5WO0 - chains T and A of the 4 polymer chains in the assembly; structure by X-ray diffraction, 1.60 A resolution.

Chain T:
Molecule: 16-nt DNA strand
Sequence (16 nucleotides; row label = number of the first residue in the row):
     1 CCGACAGCGCATCAGC

Chain A:
Molecule: DNA polymerase beta
Source organism: Homo sapiens
Notes: EC 2.7.7.7, 4.2.99.-
UniProtKB: P06746 (DPOLB_HUMAN); residues 1-335 here = UniProt positions 1-335
Amino-acid sequence (335 residues; each row starts with the number of its first residue):
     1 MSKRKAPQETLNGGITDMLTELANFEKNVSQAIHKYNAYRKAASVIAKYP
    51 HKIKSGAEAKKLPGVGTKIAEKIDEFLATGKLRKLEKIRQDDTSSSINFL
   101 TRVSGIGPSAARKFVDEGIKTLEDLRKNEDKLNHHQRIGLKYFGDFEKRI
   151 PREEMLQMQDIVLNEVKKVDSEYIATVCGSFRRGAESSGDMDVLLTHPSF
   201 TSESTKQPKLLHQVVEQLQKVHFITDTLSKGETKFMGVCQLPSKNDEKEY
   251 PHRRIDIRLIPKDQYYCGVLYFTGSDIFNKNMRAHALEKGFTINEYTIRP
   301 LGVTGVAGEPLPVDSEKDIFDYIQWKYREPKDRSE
Unresolved in the structure: 1-9
Bound ions: Na+ site 1: Lys60, Leu62, Val65 (shared with 1 residue of chain D); Na+ site 2: Thr101, Val103, Ile106 (shared with 1 residue of chain P); Ca2+ site 1: Asp190, Asp192, Asp256 (together with 5-FodUTP) (shared with 1 residue of chain P); Ca2+ site 2: Asp190, Asp192 (together with 5-FodUTP)
Ligand contacts: 5-FodUTP (B7A; 2'-deoxy-5-formyluridine 5'-(tetrahydrogen triphosphate)): Arg149, Gly179, Ser180, Arg183, Ser188, Gly189, Asp190, Asp192, Tyr271, Phe272, Thr273, Gly274, Ser275, Asp276, Asn279
Swiss-Prot annotation at these positions:
  - region: Arg183 to Asp192 (DNA-binding)
  - active site: Lys72 (Nucleophile)
  - binding site (K(+)): Lys60, Leu62, Val65, Thr101, Val103, Ile106
  - binding site (Na(+)): Lys60, Leu62, Val65, Thr101, Val103, Ile106
  - binding site (dATP): Arg149, Ser180, Arg183, Gly189, Asp190
  - binding site (dCTP): Arg149, Ser180, Arg183, Gly189, Asp190
  - binding site (dGTP): Arg149, Ser180, Arg183, Gly189, Asp190, Asp192
  - binding site (dTTP): Arg149, Ser180, Arg183, Gly189, Asp190
  - binding site (Mg(2+)): Asp190, Asp192, Asp256
  - modified residue: Lys72 (N6-acetyllysine), Arg83 (Omega-N-methylarginine), Arg152 (Omega-N-methylarginine)
  - cross-link (Glycyl lysine isopeptide (Lys-Gly)): Lys41 (interchain with G-Cter in ubiquitin), Lys61 (interchain with G-Cter in ubiquitin), Lys81 (interchain with G-Cter in ubiquitin)
  - natural variant: Leu22 (L22P: Found in a gastric cancer sample; uncertain significance), Tyr39 (Y39C: Found in a gastric cancer sample; uncertain significance), Gly118 (G118V: Decreased DNA-directed DNA polymerase activity), Arg137 (R137Q: Decreased function in base-excision repair), Arg149 (R149I: Decreased DNA-directed DNA polymerase activity), Asp160 (D160N: Found in a gastric cancer sample; uncertain significance), Cys239 (C239R: Found in a gastric cancer sample; uncertain significance), Lys289 (K289M: Found in a colon cancer sample; uncertain significance), Asn294 (N294D: Found in a gastric cancer sample; uncertain significance), Glu295 (E295K: Found in a gastric cancer sample; uncertain significance)
  - mutagenesis: Phe25 (F25W: No effect on 5'-dRP lyase activity. Decreased ssDNA binding), His34 (H34G: Decreased 5'-dRP lyase activity. Decreased ssDNA binding), Lys35 (K35A: Decreased 5'-dRP lyase activity. Decreased ssDNA binding. Loss of 5'-dRP lyase activity; when associated with A-68 and A-72. Decreased ssDNA binding; when associated with A-68 and A-72 ...), Tyr39 (Y39F: No effect on 5'-dRP lyase activity; Y39Q: Abolishes DNA polymerase and 5'-dRP lyase activity), Lys41 (K41R: Abolishes ubiquitination; when associated with R-61 and R-81), Lys60 (K60A: Decreased 5'-dRP lyase activity. Decreased ssDNA binding), Lys61 (K61R: Abolishes ubiquitination; when associated with R-41 and R-81), Lys68 (K68A: No effect on 5'-dRP lyase activity. Decreased ssDNA binding. Loss of 5'-dRP lyase activity; when associated with A-35 and A-72. Decreased ssDNA binding; when associated with A-35 and A-72 ...), Glu71 (E71Q: No effect on 5'-dRP lyase activity. No effect on structure shown by circular dichroism. No effect on ssDNA binding), Lys72 (K72A: Severely reduced 5'-dRP lyase activity. Does not affect ssDNA binding. Loss of 5'-dRP lyase activity; when associated with A-35 and A-68. Decreased ssDNA binding ...), Glu75 (E75A: Slightly decreased 5'-dRP lyase activity. Decreased ssDNA binding. No effect on structure shown by circular dichroism), Lys81 (K81R: Abolishes ubiquitination; when associated with R-41 and R-61), 5 further mutagenesis entries in UniProt

How chain T and chain A interact:
Residue-residue contacts - 26 pairs, chain T then chain A:
  DC5(T) with His34(A), stacking on the base
  DA6(T) with Lys280(A), salt bridge to the phosphate; Arg283(A), hydrogen bond to the base; Ala284(A), sugar contact; Leu287(A), phosphate contact
  DG7(T) with Tyr271(A), base contact; Arg283(A), hydrogen bond to the sugar; Leu287(A), phosphate contact; Thr292(A), hydrogen bond to the phosphate; Ile293(A), sugar contact; Asn294(A), phosphate contact
  DC8(T) with Asn294(A), hydrogen bond to the phosphate; Glu295(A), sugar contact
  DG9(T) with Thr233(A), phosphate contact; Lys234(A), hydrogen bond to the base; Arg258(A), sugar contact; Tyr296(A), hydrogen bond to the phosphate
  DC10(T) with Ser229(A), phosphate contact; Lys230(A), hydrogen bond to the phosphate; Gly231(A), phosphate contact; Glu232(A), hydrogen bond to the phosphate; Thr233(A), hydrogen bond to the phosphate; Lys234(A), hydrogen bond to the phosphate
  DA11(T) with Ser229(A), phosphate contact; Lys230(A), hydrogen bond to the phosphate
  DT12(T) with Asn133(A), phosphate contact
Interface residues without a listed pair, chain A (22 interface residues in all): His134, Leu228, Arg299

Overview:
8 residues of chain T face 22 of chain A across their interface; the contacts include 11 hydrogen bonds, 1
salt bridge and 1 aromatic stacking contact. Polar contacts include DA6(T)-Arg283(A), DG9(T)-Lys234(A) and
DG7(T)-Arg283(A). Ligands of chain A: 5-FodUTP.
Chain T is a 16-nt DNA strand and chain A is DNA polymerase beta (Homo sapiens); the structure, DNA polymerase
beta substrate complex with incoming 5-FodUTP, was determined by X-ray diffraction together with 5WNX, 5WNY
and 5WNZ from the same study.
